PDB entry 6HUM | electron microscopy, 3.34 A resolution | chains J and H of the 18 polymer chains in the assembly

== Chain J ==
Name: NAD(P)H-quinone oxidoreductase subunit J
From: Thermosynechococcus elongatus BP-1
Notes: EC 1.6.5.-
Reference sequence: Q8DJ01 (NDHJ_THEEB); residues 1-168 here = UniProt positions 1-168
Sequence (168 residues; numbered 1 to 168; the number before each row is that of its first residue):
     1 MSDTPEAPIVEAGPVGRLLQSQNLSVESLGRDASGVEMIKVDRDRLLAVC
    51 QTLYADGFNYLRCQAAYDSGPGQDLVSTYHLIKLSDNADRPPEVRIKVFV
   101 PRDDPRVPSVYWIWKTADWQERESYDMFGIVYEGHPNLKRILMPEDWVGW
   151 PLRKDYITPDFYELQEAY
Not modelled in the structure: 1-12

== Chain H ==
Name: NAD(P)H-quinone oxidoreductase subunit H
From: Thermosynechococcus elongatus BP-1
Notes: EC 1.6.5.-
Reference sequence: Q8DJD9 (NDHH_THEEB); residues 1-394 here = UniProt positions 1-394
Sequence (394 residues; numbered 1 to 394; the number before each row is that of its first residue):
     1 MPKIETRTEPMVINMGPHHPSMHGVLRLMVTLDGEDVIDCEPVIGYLHRG
    51 MEKIAENRTNIMFIPYVSRWDYAAGMFNEAVTVNAPEKLAGIPVPKRASY
   101 IRVIMLELNRIANHLLWLGPFLADVGAQTPFFYIFREREYIYDLFEAATG
   151 MRFINNNYFRIGGVAADLTYGWVTKCRDFCDYFLPKVDEYERLITNNPIF
   201 VRRLQGVGKISREEAINWGLSGPMLRASGVKWDLRKVDHYECYDDFDWDV
   251 PVATEGDCLARYIVRIQEMRESVKIIRQALDGLPGGPYENLEAKRMLEGA
   301 KSEWNGFDYQYIGKKLSPTFKIPKGEHYVRVESGKGELGIYLIGDDNVFP
   351 WRWKIRPPDFNNLQVLPQLLKGMKVADIVAILGSIDVIMGSVDR
Not modelled in the structure: 1

== How chain J and chain H interact ==
Pairs across the interface - 76 pairs, chain J then chain H:
  Asp32(J) with Glu326(H); His327(H)
  Ala33(J) with Leu89(H), hydrophobic
  Ser34(J) with His327(H)
  Met38(J) with Glu326(H)
  Tyr54(J) with Asn217(H)
  Asn59(J) with Ile216(H)
  Tyr60(J) with Ile216(H); Gly219(H); Ser221(H), hydrogen bond; Trp232(H); Glu337(H); Arg356(H)
  Arg62(J) with Trp232(H); Tyr328(H), hydrogen bond (backbone-side chain); Arg330(H); Glu337(H), salt bridge; Arg356(H), hydrogen bond (backbone-side chain)
  Cys63(J) with Tyr328(H), hydrophobic; Lys354(H)
  Ala65(J) with Arg352(H); Lys354(H)
  Ala66(J) with Arg352(H), hydrogen bond (backbone-side chain)
  Tyr67(J) with Ile343(H), hydrophobic; Arg352(H)
  Asp68(J) with Trp351(H), hydrogen bond (backbone-side chain)
  Ser69(J) with Trp351(H)
  Gly70(J) with Trp351(H)
  Leu84(J) with Trp232(H)
  Asp86(J) with Arg212(H); Val230(H); Lys231(H), salt bridge
  Asn87(J) with Lys231(H), hydrogen bond (backbone-backbone)
  Ala88(J) with Val237(H)
  Asp89(J) with Val237(H); His239(H), salt bridge
  Arg90(J) with Val237(H); Asp238(H); His239(H)
  Glu93(J) with Arg330(H), salt bridge
  Arg95(J) with Tyr328(H); Tyr341(H)
  Lys97(J) with Glu326(H), salt bridge; Tyr341(H)
  Tyr111(J) with Trp218(H)
  Trp114(J) with Asn217(H)
  Lys115(J) with Asn217(H), hydrogen bond (backbone-backbone); Trp218(H)
  Thr116(J) with Asn217(H), hydrogen bond (backbone-backbone); Trp218(H); Gly219(H); Gln364(H), hydrogen bond (backbone-side chain)
  Trp119(J) with Pro42(H), hydrophobic; Phe360(H); Leu363(H); Gln364(H)
  Gln120(J) with Phe360(H); Asn361(H), hydrogen bond
  Arg122(J) with Glu41(H), salt bridge
  Glu123(J) with Phe360(H)
  Met127(J) with Glu52(H)
  Phe128(J) with Arg352(H)
  Lys139(J) with Glu41(H)
  Ile141(J) with Ile44(H); Gly45(H); Phe360(H), hydrophobic
  Leu142(J) with Ile44(H), hydrophobic; Gly45(H); His48(H); Val392(H)
  Met143(J) with His48(H)
  Leu152(J) with Glu52(H); Arg352(H)
  Arg153(J) with Lys53(H), hydrogen bond (backbone-side chain)
  Lys154(J) with Glu56(H), salt bridge; Trp351(H)
Also at the interface, not in a pair above, chain J (47 interface residues in all): Thr78, Ser85, Pro91, Ile113, Glu145, Pro151
Also at the interface, not in a pair above, chain H (40 interface residues in all): Val43, Gly229, Leu234

== In short ==
The interface between chain J and chain H involves 47 residues on one side and 40 on the other; the contacts
include 11 hydrogen bonds and 7 salt bridges. Among the polar pairs are Arg62(J)-Glu337(H), Asp86(J)-Lys231(H)
and Asp89(J)-His239(H).
Here chain J is NAD(P)H-quinone oxidoreductase subunit J and chain H is NAD(P)H-quinone oxidoreductase subunit
H, both from Thermosynechococcus elongatus BP-1. Entry 6HUM (Structure of the photosynthetic complex I from
Thermosynechococcus elongatus) was determined by electron microscopy (same publication as 6A7K).
